Entry 4BF5 (X-ray diffraction, 1.45 A resolution); this record covers chains A and B.

== Chain A (and B) ==
Molecule: Alanine racemase
Source organism: Aeromonas hydrophila SUBSP. hydrophila
Notes: EC 5.1.1.1; chain B of this document is another copy of the same molecule, construct and numbering; everything in this record applies to it too
UniProt: A0KLG5 (A0KLG5_AERHH); numbering as in UniProt (aligned over 1-408)
Amino-acid sequence (417 residues; numbered 1 to 417; the number before each row is that of its first residue):
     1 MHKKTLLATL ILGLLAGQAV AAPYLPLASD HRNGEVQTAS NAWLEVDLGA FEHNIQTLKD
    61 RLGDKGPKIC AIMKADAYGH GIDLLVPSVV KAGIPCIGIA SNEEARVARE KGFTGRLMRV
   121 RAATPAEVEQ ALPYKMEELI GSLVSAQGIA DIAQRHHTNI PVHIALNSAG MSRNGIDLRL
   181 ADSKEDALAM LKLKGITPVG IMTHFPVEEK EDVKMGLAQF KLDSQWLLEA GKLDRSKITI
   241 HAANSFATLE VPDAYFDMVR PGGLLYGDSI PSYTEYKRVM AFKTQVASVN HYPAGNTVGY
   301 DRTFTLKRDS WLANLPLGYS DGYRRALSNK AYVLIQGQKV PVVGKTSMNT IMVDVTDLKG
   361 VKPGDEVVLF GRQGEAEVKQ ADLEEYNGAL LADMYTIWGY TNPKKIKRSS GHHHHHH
Disordered / not traced: 1-21
Construct notes: expression tag (409-417)
Curated features (UniProtKB/Swiss-Prot):
  - active site (Proton acceptor): Lys-74, Tyr-300
  - binding site (substrate): Arg-173, Met-348
  - modified residue: Lys-74 (N6-(pyridoxal phosphate)lysine)
Cystine bridges: Cys-70/Cys-96
Covalent attachments: pyridoxal phosphate (PLP) linked to Lys-74
Small-molecule neighbours: pyridoxal phosphate (PLP): Ile-72, Tyr-78, Val-120, Arg-173, Met-202, His-204, Asn-244, Ser-245, Arg-260, Pro-261, Gly-262, Gly-263

== How chain A and chain B interact ==
Contacting residue pairs - 196 pairs, chain A then chain B:
  Ala-22(A) with Asn-41(B), hydrogen bond (backbone-side chain); Asp-321(B), hydrogen bond (backbone-side chain); Thr-401(B), hydrogen bond (backbone-backbone); Asn-402(B), hydrogen bond (backbone-side chain); Pro-403(B)
  Pro-23(A) with Tyr-400(B); Thr-401(B)
  Tyr-24(A) with Arg-32(B); Asn-33(B); Thr-38(B); Pro-403(B), hydrophobic
  Leu-25(A) with Arg-32(B), hydrogen bond (backbone-side chain)
  Leu-27(A) with Arg-32(B)
  Arg-32(A) with Tyr-24(B); Leu-25(B), hydrogen bond (side chain-backbone); Leu-27(B); Glu-103(B), salt bridge; Arg-106(B)
  Asn-33(A) with Tyr-24(B)
  Gln-37(A) with Gln-130(B), hydrogen bond (backbone-side chain)
  Thr-38(A) with Tyr-24(B); Gln-130(B)
  Ala-39(A) with Ala-126(B); Glu-127(B); Gln-130(B), hydrogen bond (backbone-side chain)
  Asn-41(A) with Ala-22(B), hydrogen bond (side chain-backbone); Arg-121(B); Glu-127(B)
  Lys-74(A) with Met-348(B); Asn-349(B)
  Ala-75(A) with Ser-320(B); Met-348(B), hydrophobic
  Ala-100(A) with Asn-349(B)
  Glu-103(A) with Arg-32(B), salt bridge
  Arg-106(A) with Arg-32(B)
  Arg-121(A) with Asn-41(B); Pro-316(B); Asn-349(B); Thr-350(B)
  Ala-122(A) with Ala-287(B), hydrophobic; Ser-288(B); Asn-314(B); Pro-316(B)
  Ala-123(A) with Ala-287(B)
  Thr-124(A) with Gln-285(B); Pro-316(B)
  Pro-125(A) with Pro-363(B); Gly-364(B)
  Ala-126(A) with Ala-39(B)
  Glu-127(A) with Ala-39(B); Asn-41(B)
  Gln-130(A) with Gln-37(B), hydrogen bond (side chain-backbone); Thr-38(B); Ala-39(B), hydrogen bond (side chain-backbone)
  Gly-141(A) with Asn-290(B)
  Ser-142(A) with Ser-288(B), hydrogen bond; Val-289(B); Asn-290(B)
  Val-144(A) with Pro-363(B)
  Ser-145(A) with Ser-288(B), hydrogen bond
  Asn-167(A) with Tyr-292(B); Asn-296(B)
  Ala-169(A) with Arg-302(B), hydrogen bond (backbone-side chain)
  Gly-170(A) with Thr-297(B); Arg-302(B)
  Met-171(A) with Thr-297(B); Val-298(B); Gly-299(B), hydrogen bond (backbone-backbone); Tyr-300(B)
  Ser-172(A) with Tyr-292(B); Asn-296(B), hydrogen bond; Thr-297(B), hydrogen bond (side chain-backbone); Val-298(B); Met-352(B)
  Arg-173(A) with Asn-290(B), hydrogen bond (backbone-side chain); Tyr-292(B), hydrogen bond (backbone-side chain); Asn-314(B), hydrogen bond (backbone-side chain); Ser-347(B), hydrogen bond; Thr-350(B); Met-352(B)
  Asn-174(A) with Asn-290(B); Asn-314(B), hydrogen bond
  Gly-175(A) with Tyr-292(B), hydrogen bond (backbone-side chain)
  Asp-177(A) with Tyr-292(B); Pro-293(B); Asn-296(B), hydrogen bond
  Arg-179(A) with Pro-293(B); Asn-296(B), hydrogen bond
  Leu-180(A) with His-291(B); Pro-293(B)
  His-204(A) with Tyr-300(B), hydrogen bond
  Phe-205(A) with Tyr-300(B)
  Pro-206(A) with Gly-299(B); Tyr-300(B); Asp-301(B), hydrogen bond (backbone-backbone); Arg-302(B)
  Val-207(A) with Arg-302(B)
  Asp-212(A) with Arg-302(B), salt bridge
  Met-215(A) with Arg-302(B)
  Gln-285(A) with Thr-124(B)
  Ala-287(A) with Ala-122(B), hydrophobic; Ala-123(B); Ser-145(B), hydrogen bond (backbone-side chain)
  Ser-288(A) with Ser-142(B), hydrogen bond; Ser-145(B), hydrogen bond
  Val-289(A) with Ser-142(B)
  Asn-290(A) with Gly-141(B); Ser-142(B); Arg-173(B), hydrogen bond (side chain-backbone); Asn-174(B)
  His-291(A) with Asp-177(B); Leu-180(B)
  Tyr-292(A) with Asn-167(B); Ser-172(B); Arg-173(B), hydrogen bond (side chain-backbone); Gly-175(B), hydrogen bond (side chain-backbone); Asp-177(B); Leu-180(B)
  Pro-293(A) with Asp-177(B); Leu-180(B)
  Asn-296(A) with Asn-167(B); Ser-172(B), hydrogen bond; Asp-177(B), hydrogen bond
  Thr-297(A) with Gly-170(B); Met-171(B); Ser-172(B), hydrogen bond (backbone-side chain)
  Val-298(A) with Met-171(B); Ser-172(B)
  Gly-299(A) with Met-171(B), hydrogen bond (backbone-backbone); Pro-206(B)
  Tyr-300(A) with Met-171(B), hydrophobic; His-204(B), hydrogen bond; Phe-205(B); Pro-206(B)
  Asp-301(A) with Pro-206(B), hydrogen bond (backbone-backbone)
  Arg-302(A) with Ala-169(B), hydrogen bond (side chain-backbone); Gly-170(B); Pro-206(B); Val-207(B); Asp-212(B), salt bridge; Met-215(B)
  Asn-314(A) with Ala-122(B); Arg-173(B), hydrogen bond (side chain-backbone); Asn-174(B), hydrogen bond
  Pro-316(A) with Arg-121(B); Ala-122(B); Thr-124(B)
  Tyr-319(A) with Ala-392(B); Asp-393(B); Ile-397(B)
  Ser-320(A) with Ala-75(B); Thr-396(B); Ile-397(B); Tyr-400(B)
  Asp-321(A) with Ala-22(B), hydrogen bond (side chain-backbone)
  Arg-325(A) with Gly-388(B), hydrogen bond (side chain-backbone); Ala-389(B); Leu-390(B); Asp-393(B), salt bridge
  Ser-347(A) with Met-171(B); Arg-173(B), hydrogen bond
  Met-348(A) with Lys-74(B); Ala-75(B), hydrophobic; Thr-396(B)
  Asn-349(A) with Lys-74(B); Ala-100(B); Arg-121(B)
  Thr-350(A) with Arg-121(B); Arg-173(B)
  Met-352(A) with Ser-172(B); Arg-173(B)
  Pro-363(A) with Val-144(B); Ser-145(B)
  Gly-364(A) with Pro-125(B)
  Leu-390(A) with Leu-327(B), hydrophobic
  Ala-392(A) with Tyr-319(B); Met-348(B), hydrophobic
  Asp-393(A) with Tyr-319(B); Arg-325(B), salt bridge; Leu-327(B)
  Met-394(A) with Arg-325(B)
  Thr-396(A) with Ser-320(B); Met-348(B)
  Ile-397(A) with Tyr-319(B); Ser-320(B); Arg-325(B); Ile-397(B), hydrophobic
  Tyr-400(A) with Pro-23(B); Ser-320(B); Thr-401(B)
  Thr-401(A) with Ala-22(B), hydrogen bond (backbone-backbone); Pro-23(B); Tyr-400(B)
  Asn-402(A) with Ala-22(B), hydrogen bond (side chain-backbone)
  Pro-403(A) with Ala-22(B); Tyr-24(B), hydrophobic
Also at the interface, not in a pair above, chain A (91 interface residues in all): Asp-30, Glu-35, Tyr-78, Asn-102, Ser-183, Val-286, Leu-312, Gly-322
Also at the interface, not in a pair above, chain B (95 interface residues in all): Pro-26, Asp-30, Glu-35, Tyr-78, Asn-102, Ser-183, Val-286, Asp-309, Leu-312, Gly-322, Lys-362

== Summary ==
91 residues of chain A face 95 of chain B across their interface; the contacts include 47 hydrogen bonds and 6
salt bridges. Polar contacts include Arg-32(A)/Glu-103(B), Asp-212(A)/Arg-302(B) and Arg-325(A)/Asp-393(B).
Pyridoxal phosphate is covalently linked to Lys-74(A).
Chain A and chain B are both Alanine racemase (Aeromonas hydrophila SUBSP. hydrophila); the structure,
Structure of broad spectrum racemase from Aeromonas hydrophila, was determined by X-ray diffraction (same
publication as 4BEQ, 4BEU and 4BHY).
